6N0F - chains GB and LE of the 51 polymer chains in the assembly; structure by electron microscopy, 3.90 A resolution.

== Chain GB (and LE) ==
Name: Microcompartments protein
From: Haliangium ochraceum (strain DSM 14365 / JCM 11303 / SMP-2)
Notes: chain LE of this document is another copy of the same molecule, construct and numbering; everything in this record applies to it too
UniProtKB: D0LID5 (D0LID5_HALO1); residues 1-99 here = UniProt positions 1-99
Sequence (99 residues; numbered 1 to 99; the number before each row is that of its first residue):
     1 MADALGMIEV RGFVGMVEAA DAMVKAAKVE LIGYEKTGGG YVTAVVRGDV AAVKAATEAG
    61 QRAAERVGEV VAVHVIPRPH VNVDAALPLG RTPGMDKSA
Disordered / not traced: 1, 94-99
UniProt features mapped onto this chain:
  - mutagenesis: Lys-28 (K28A: Forms larger hexamer patches, increases hexamer stacking), Arg-78 (R78A: Forms smaller hexamer patches)

== Chain GB / chain LE interface ==
Contacting residue pairs (7):
  Val-50(GB) / Ala-51(LE)  hydrophobic
  Ala-51(GB) / Ala-51(LE)  hydrophobic
  Lys-54(GB) / Ala-51(LE)
  Pro-77(GB) / Ala-26(LE)
  Pro-77(GB) / Ala-27(LE)  hydrophobic
  Arg-78(GB) / Ala-26(LE)
  Arg-78(GB) / Lys-28(LE)
Also at the interface, not in a pair above, chain LE (6 interface residues in all): Ala-52, Ala-55

== In short ==
5 residues of chain GB face 6 of chain LE across their interface. UniProt lists 2 mutagenesis sites on chain
GB.
Both chains are Microcompartments protein (Haliangium ochraceum (strain DSM 14365 / JCM 11303 / SMP-2)). Entry
6N0F (Cryo-EM structure of the HO BMC shell: subregion classified for BMC-T: TD-TSTSTS) was determined by
electron microscopy, deposited together with 6MZU, 6MZV, 6MZX, 6MZY, 6N06, 6N07, 6N09 and 6N0G.
